PDB entry 7YFY | electron microscopy, 3.40 A resolution | chains A and B of the 3 polymer chains in the assembly

Chain A:
Molecule: Piwi-like protein 2
Organism: Mus musculus
Notes: EC 3.1.26.-
UniProtKB: Q8CDG1 (PIWL2_MOUSE); numbering as in UniProt (aligned over 209-971)
Sequence (801 residues; row label = number of the first residue in the row):
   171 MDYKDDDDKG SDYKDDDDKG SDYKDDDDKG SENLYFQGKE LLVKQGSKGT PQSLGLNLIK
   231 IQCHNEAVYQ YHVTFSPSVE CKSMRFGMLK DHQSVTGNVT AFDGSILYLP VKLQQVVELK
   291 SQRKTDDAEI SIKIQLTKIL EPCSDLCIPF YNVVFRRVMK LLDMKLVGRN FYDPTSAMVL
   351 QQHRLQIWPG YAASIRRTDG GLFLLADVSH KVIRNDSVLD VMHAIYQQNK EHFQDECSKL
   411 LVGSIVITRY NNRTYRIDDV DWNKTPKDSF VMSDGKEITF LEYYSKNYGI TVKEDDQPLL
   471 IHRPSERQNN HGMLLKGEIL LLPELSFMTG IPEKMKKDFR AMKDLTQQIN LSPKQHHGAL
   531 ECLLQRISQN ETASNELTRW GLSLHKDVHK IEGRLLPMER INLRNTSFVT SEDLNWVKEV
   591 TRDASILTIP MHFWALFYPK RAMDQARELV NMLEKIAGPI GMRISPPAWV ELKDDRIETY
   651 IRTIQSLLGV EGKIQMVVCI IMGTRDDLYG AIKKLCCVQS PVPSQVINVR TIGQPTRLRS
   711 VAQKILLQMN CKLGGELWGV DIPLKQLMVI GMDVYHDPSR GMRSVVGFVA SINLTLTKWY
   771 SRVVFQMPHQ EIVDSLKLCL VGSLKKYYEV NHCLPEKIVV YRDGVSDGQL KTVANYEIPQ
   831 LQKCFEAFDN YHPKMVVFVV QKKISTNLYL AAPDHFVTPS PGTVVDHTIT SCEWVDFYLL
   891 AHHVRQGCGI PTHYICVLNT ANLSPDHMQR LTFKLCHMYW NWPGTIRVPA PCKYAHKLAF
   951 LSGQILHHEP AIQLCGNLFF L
Disordered / not traced: 171-213, 400-404, 443-447, 474-487
Construct notes: initiating methionine (171); expression tag (172-208)
Bound ions: Mg2+ site 1: Gln718, Leu971 (shared with U1(B), A3(B) of chain B); Mg2+ site 2 near Asp743 (its only coordinating residue here)
What the authors report for this chain:
  - binding site for piRNA (chain B): Lys943

Chain B:
Molecule: piRNA
Sequence (26 nucleotides; row label = number of the first residue in the row):
     1 UUACCAUCAA CAUGGAAACU UGGCUC
Modified residues: OMC (o2'-methylycytidine-5'-monophosphate) at position 26
Bound ions: Mg2+: U1, A3 (shared with Gln718(A), Leu971(A) of chain A)

Chain A / chain B interface:
Contacting residue pairs - 54 pairs, chain A then chain B:
  Phe256(A) - G22(B)  stacking on the base
  Asn268(A) - U21(B)  base contact
  Val269(A) - U21(B)  base contact
  Thr270(A) - U21(B)  hydrogen bond to the base
  Phe272(A) - U20(B)  base contact
  Phe272(A) - G22(B)  base contact
  Asp273(A) - U20(B)  base contact
  Val323(A) - U20(B)  base contact
  Arg326(A) - C19(B)  salt bridge to the phosphate
  Arg327(A) - U20(B)  sugar contact
  Arg327(A) - U21(B)  salt bridge to the phosphate
  Lys330(A) - A18(B)  phosphate contact
  Lys330(A) - C19(B)  salt bridge to the phosphate
  Lys330(A) - U20(B)  salt bridge to the phosphate
  Arg423(A) - C24(B)  phosphate contact
  Arg423(A) - U25(B)  hydrogen bond to the sugar
  Arg423(A) - OMC_26(B)  phosphate contact
  Tyr425(A) - U25(B)  hydrogen bond to the phosphate
  Tyr425(A) - OMC_26(B)  hydrogen bond to the phosphate
  Phe440(A) - OMC_26(B)  base contact
  Tyr453(A) - OMC_26(B)  base contact
  Tyr454(A) - OMC_26(B)  hydrogen bond to the phosphate
  Asn457(A) - OMC_26(B)  phosphate contact
  Ile501(A) - C8(B)  phosphate contact
  Arg549(A) - U21(B)  salt bridge to the phosphate
  Ile671(A) - U1(B)  base contact
  Tyr679(A) - U1(B)  stacking on the base
  Lys683(A) - U1(B)  salt bridge to the phosphate
  Ser694(A) - U1(B)  phosphate contact
  Gln695(A) - U1(B)  phosphate contact
  Gln695(A) - U2(B)  sugar contact
  Val696(A) - U1(B)  hydrogen bond to the phosphate
  Val696(A) - U2(B)  sugar contact
  Ile697(A) - U2(B)  phosphate contact
  Asn698(A) - U1(B)  phosphate contact
  Asn698(A) - U2(B)  hydrogen bond to the phosphate
  Thr701(A) - U2(B)  hydrogen bond to the phosphate
  Lys714(A) - U2(B)  base contact
  Ile715(A) - U2(B)  sugar contact
  Gln718(A) - U1(B)  phosphate contact
  Gln718(A) - U2(B)  phosphate contact
  Gln718(A) - A3(B)  phosphate contact
  Lys722(A) - U1(B)  salt bridge to the phosphate
  Pro748(A) - A12(B)  hydrogen bond to the sugar
  Pro748(A) - U13(B)  sugar contact
  His892(A) - A6(B)  salt bridge to the phosphate
  Tyr929(A) - C4(B)  hydrogen bond to the phosphate
  Asn931(A) - A3(B)  phosphate contact
  Asn931(A) - C4(B)  phosphate contact
  Trp932(A) - A3(B)  sugar contact
  Trp932(A) - C4(B)  sugar contact
  Lys943(A) - C4(B)  salt bridge to the phosphate
  Leu971(A) - U1(B)  phosphate contact
  Leu971(A) - A3(B)  phosphate contact
Also at the interface, not in a pair above, chain A (51 interface residues in all): Leu336, Arg339, Val441, Ile489, Leu490, Leu491, Asp676, Arg700, Ser749, Gln896, Arg937, Lys947, Ile955
Also at the interface, not in a pair above, chain B (17 interface residues in all): C5

Overview:
The interface between chain A and chain B involves 51 residues on one side and 17 on the other, with 10
hydrogen bonds, 9 salt bridges and 2 aromatic stacking contacts. Polar pairs include Thr270(A)-U21(B),
Arg423(A)-U25(B) and Pro748(A)-A12(B). Gln718(A), Leu971(A), U1(B) and A3(B) coordinate Mg2+. From the paper:
a binding site for piRNA (chain B) at Lys943(A).
Chain A is Piwi-like protein 2 (Mus musculus) and chain B is piRNA; the structure, Cryo-EM structure of the
Mili-piRNA- target ternary complex, was determined by electron microscopy (same publication as 7YFQ, 7YFX and
7YG6).
